PDB entry 3JRG | X-ray diffraction, 3.11 A resolution | chains B and C of the 4 polymer chains in the assembly

Chain B:
Name: DNA-binding protein fis
Organism: Escherichia coli
Reference sequence: P0A6R3 (FIS_ECOLI); numbering as in UniProt (aligned over 1-98)
Sequence (98 residues; numbered 1 to 98; the number before each row is that of its first residue):
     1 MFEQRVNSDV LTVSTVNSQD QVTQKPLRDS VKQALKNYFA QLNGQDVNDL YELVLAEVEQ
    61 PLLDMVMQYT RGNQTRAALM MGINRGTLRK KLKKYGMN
Swiss-Prot annotation at these positions:
  - DNA-binding region: Gln74 to Lys93 (H-T-H motif)
  - region: Asn17 to Gly44 (Required for the stimulation of HIN-mediated recombination)

Chain C:
Molecule: 27-nt DNA strand
Sequence (27 nucleotides; numbered 1 to 27; the number before each row is that of its first residue):
     1 AAATTTGTTG GAATTTTCAG CAAATTT

Chain B / chain C interface:
Contacting residue pairs (13):
  Gly72(B) - DT6(C)  phosphate contact
  Asn73(B) - DT5(C)  hydrogen bond to the phosphate
  Asn73(B) - DT6(C)  phosphate contact
  Gln74(B) - DT6(C)  hydrogen bond to the phosphate
  Gln74(B) - DG7(C)  phosphate contact
  Thr75(B) - DT5(C)  sugar contact
  Thr75(B) - DT6(C)  hydrogen bond to the phosphate
  Arg85(B) - DT6(C)  base contact
  Arg85(B) - DG7(C)  hydrogen bond to the base
  Arg85(B) - DT8(C)  base contact
  Arg89(B) - DT6(C)  sugar contact
  Arg89(B) - DG7(C)  salt bridge to the phosphate
  Arg89(B) - DT8(C)  base contact
Other interface residues (no listed pair), chain B (7 interface residues in all): Arg76

In short:
7 residues of chain B face 4 of chain C across their interface, with 4 hydrogen bonds and 1 salt bridge. Among
the polar pairs are Arg85(B)-DG7(C), Asn73(B)-DT5(C) and Gln74(B)-DT6(C).
Chain B is DNA-binding protein fis (Escherichia coli) and chain C is a 27-nt DNA strand; the structure,
Crystal structure of Fis bound to 27 bp non consensus sequence DNA F18, was determined by X-ray diffraction
(same publication as 3IV5, 3JR9, 3JRA, 3JRB, 3JRC, 3JRD and 4 further entries).
